9FK5 - chains A and B of the 5 polymer chains in the assembly; structure by electron microscopy, 4.10 A resolution (low resolution: residue-level contacts below are approximate; hydrogen-bond / salt-bridge calls are withheld).

# Chain A
Molecule: Transforming growth factor beta-3
Source organism: Homo sapiens
UniProt: P10600 (TGFB3_HUMAN); residues 301-412 here = UniProt positions 301-412
Chain sequence (112 residues; numbered 301 to 412; the number before each row is that of its first residue):
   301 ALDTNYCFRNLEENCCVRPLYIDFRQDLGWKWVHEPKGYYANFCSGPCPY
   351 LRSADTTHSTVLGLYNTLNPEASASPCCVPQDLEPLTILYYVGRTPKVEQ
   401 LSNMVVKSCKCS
Curated features (UniProtKB/Swiss-Prot):
  - natural variant: Cys409 (C409Y: In LDS5)
Disulfide bonds: Cys307-Cys316, Cys315-Cys378, Cys344-Cys409, Cys348-Cys411
From the paper describing this entry:
  - specificity-determining residues: Glu399, Leu401, Ser402, Asn403 (by similarity / conservation)

# Chain B
Molecule: Transforming growth factor beta-3
Source organism: Homo sapiens
UniProt: P10600 (TGFB3_HUMAN); residue numbers follow UniProt; this construct covers 301-412
Chain sequence (112 residues; row label = number of the first residue in the row):
   301 ALDTNYCFRNLEENCCVRPLYIDFEQDLGWKWVHEPKGYYANFCSGPCPY
   351 LRSADTTHSTVLGLYNTLNPEASASPCCVPQDLEPLTILAYVGETPKVEQ
   401 LSNMVVKSCKCS
Sequence notes: engineered mutation Glu325 (Arg in P10600), Ala390 (Tyr in P10600), Glu394 (Arg in P10600)
Curated features (UniProtKB/Swiss-Prot):
  - natural variant: Cys409 (C409Y: In LDS5)
Disulfide bonds: Cys307-Cys316, Cys315-Cys378, Cys344-Cys409, Cys348-Cys411

# How chain A and chain B interact
Inter-chain disulfides: Cys377(A)-Cys377(B)
Residue-residue contacts (54; chain A residue first):
  Leu320(A) with Tyr365(B)
  Ile322(A) with Tyr365(B)
  Asp327(A) with Tyr365(B); Leu368(B); Asn369(B)
  Leu328(A) with Tyr365(B); Leu368(B)
  Trp330(A) with Leu364(B)
  Tyr339(A) with Val361(B)
  Ala341(A) with His358(B)
  Asn342(A) with His358(B)
  Phe343(A) with Leu362(B); Ser373(B); Ala374(B)
  Thr357(A) with Ser402(B); Asn403(B); Met404(B)
  His358(A) with Ala341(B); Asn342(B); Phe343(B); Leu383(B); Asn403(B); Met404(B); Val406(B)
  Val361(A) with Ile322(B); Leu328(B); Trp330(B)
  Leu362(A) with Leu320(B); Phe343(B)
  Leu364(A) with Leu328(B); Trp330(B)
  Tyr365(A) with Ile322(B); Leu328(B)
  Leu368(A) with Asp327(B); Leu328(B)
  Ala374(A) with Phe343(B)
  Cys377(A) with Cys377(B), disulfide
  Cys378(A) with Cys377(B)
  Val379(A) with Cys377(B); Val379(B); Ser412(B)
  Pro380(A) with Ser412(B)
  Leu383(A) with Thr356(B); His358(B)
  Ser402(A) with Thr357(B)
  Asn403(A) with Thr356(B); Thr357(B); His358(B)
  Met404(A) with Thr357(B); His358(B); Val361(B)
  Ser412(A) with Cys378(B); Val379(B); Pro380(B)
Also at the interface, not in a pair above, chain A (31 interface residues in all): Tyr321, Gly329, Thr356, Asn369, Val406
Also at the interface, not in a pair above, chain B (30 interface residues in all): Gly329

# In short
Chain A and chain B form an interface of 31 and 30 residues respectively, with 1 disulfide bond. From the
paper: specificity determinants Glu399(A), Leu401(A) and Ser402(A) among others.
Chain A is Transforming growth factor beta-3 and chain B is Transforming growth factor beta-3, both from Homo
sapiens; the structure, Zebrafish Betaglycan Orphan Domain (zfBGo) in complex with TGF-B3 and extracellular
domains of TGFBRI and TGFBRII, was determined by electron microscopy (same publication as 9B9F, 9FDY, 9FKP and
8DC0).
